Entry 4R17 (X-ray diffraction, 2.10 A resolution); this record covers chains K and W of the 28 polymer chains in the assembly.

[Chain K]
Protein: Proteasome subunit beta type-5
Source organism: Saccharomyces cerevisiae S288c
Notes: EC 3.4.25.1
UniProtKB: P30656 (PSB5_YEAST); residues 1-212 here correspond to UniProt positions 76-287 (UniProt number = residue number + 75)
Amino-acid sequence (212 residues; row label = number of the first residue in the row):
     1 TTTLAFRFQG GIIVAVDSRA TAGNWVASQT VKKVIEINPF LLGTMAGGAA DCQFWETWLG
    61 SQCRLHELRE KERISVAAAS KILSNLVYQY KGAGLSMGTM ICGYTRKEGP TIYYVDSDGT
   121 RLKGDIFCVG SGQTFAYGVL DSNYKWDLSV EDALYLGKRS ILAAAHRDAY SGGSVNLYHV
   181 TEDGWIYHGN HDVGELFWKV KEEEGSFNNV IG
Unresolved in the structure: 1
Bound ions: Mg2+ site 1 near Ile82 (its only coordinating residue here); Mg2+ site 2: Ala165, Asp168, Ser171 (shared with Asp204(W) of chain W)
Ligand contacts: (2S,3S)-3-methylaziridine-2-carboxylic acid (3K4): Thr2, Asp17, Arg19, Lys33, Val129, Gly130, Ser131, Gly132, Asp168, Tyr170, Ser171

[Chain W]
Protein: Proteasome subunit beta type-3
Source organism: Saccharomyces cerevisiae S288c
Notes: EC 3.4.25.1
UniProtKB: P25451 (PSB3_YEAST); residues 0-204 here correspond to UniProt positions 1-205 (UniProt number = residue number + 1)
Amino-acid sequence (205 residues; numbered 0 to 204; the number before each row is that of its first residue; numbering starts at 0):
     0 MSDPSSINGG IVVAMTGKDC VAIACDLRLG SQSLGVSNKF EKIFHYGHVF LGITGLATDV
    60 TTLNEMFRYK TNLYKLKEER AIEPETFTQL VSSSLYERRF GPYFVGPVVA GINSKSGKPF
   120 IAGFDLIGCI DEAKDFIVSG TASDQLFGMC ESLYEPNLEP EDLFETISQA LLNAADRDAL
   180 SGWGAVVYII KKDEVVKRYL KMRQD
Unresolved in the structure: 0
Bound ions: Mg2+: Asp204 (shared with Ala165(K), Asp168(K), Ser171(K) of chain K)
Swiss-Prot annotation at these positions:
  - modified residue: Ser30 (Phosphoserine)
  - cross-link: Lys69 (Glycyl lysine isopeptide (Lys-Gly) (interchain with G-Cter in ubiquitin))

[How chain K and chain W interact]
Residue-residue contacts - 46 pairs, chain K then chain W:
  Arg19(K) - Asp204(W)  salt bridge
  Asn24(K) - Ser5(W)
  Asn24(K) - Asp177(W)
  Asn24(K) - Ala178(W)  hydrogen bond (backbone-backbone)
  Asn24(K) - Leu179(W)
  Trp25(K) - Gln144(W)
  Trp25(K) - Arg176(W)
  Val26(K) - Arg176(W)  hydrogen bond (backbone-side chain)
  Val26(K) - Asp177(W)
  Val26(K) - Ala178(W)
  Ala27(K) - Arg176(W)  hydrogen bond (backbone-side chain)
  Ser28(K) - Arg176(W)
  Gln29(K) - Asp175(W)  hydrogen bond (side chain-backbone)
  Phe135(K) - Leu33(W)  hydrophobic
  Ala165(K) - Asp204(W)
  His166(K) - Trp182(W)  hydrogen bond (backbone-side chain)
  His166(K) - Gln203(W)  hydrogen bond (side chain-backbone)
  Arg167(K) - Ser32(W)
  Arg167(K) - Leu33(W)
  Arg167(K) - Gly34(W)  hydrogen bond (side chain-backbone)
  Asp168(K) - Ser32(W)
  Ala169(K) - Arg27(W)
  Ala169(K) - Ser32(W)  hydrogen bond (backbone-backbone)
  Ala169(K) - Ala178(W)
  Ala169(K) - Leu179(W)  hydrophobic
  Tyr170(K) - Ser32(W)
  Tyr170(K) - Ala178(W)  hydrophobic
  Tyr170(K) - Leu179(W)
  Ser171(K) - Asp204(W)
  Gly172(K) - Asp204(W)
  Gly173(K) - Arg202(W)  hydrogen bond (backbone-side chain)
  Gly173(K) - Asp204(W)  hydrogen bond (backbone-side chain)
  Asp192(K) - Arg202(W)  salt bridge
  Val193(K) - Arg202(W)
  Val193(K) - Asp204(W)
  Gly194(K) - Arg202(W)
  Phe197(K) - Gln203(W)
  Trp198(K) - Lys200(W)
  Trp198(K) - Met201(W)
  Trp198(K) - Gln203(W)
  Asn209(K) - Asn37(W)
  Asn209(K) - Lys38(W)  hydrogen bond (backbone-side chain)
  Val210(K) - Asn37(W)
  Val210(K) - Gln203(W)
  Ile211(K) - Lys38(W)
  Gly212(K) - Lys200(W)
Other interface residues (no listed pair), chain W (21 interface residues in all): Gln31, Val35

[Summary]
26 residues of chain K face 21 of chain W across their interface; the contacts include 11 hydrogen bonds and 2
salt bridges. Among the polar pairs are Arg19(K)-Asp204(W), Asp192(K)-Arg202(W) and Val26(K)-Arg176(W). Bound
to chain K: (2S,3S)-3-methylaziridine-2-carboxylic acid.
Here chain K is Proteasome subunit beta type-5 and chain W is Proteasome subunit beta type-3, both from
Saccharomyces cerevisiae S288c. Entry 4R17 (Ligand-induced aziridine-formation at subunit beta5 of the yeast
20S proteasome) was determined by X-ray diffraction (same publication as 4R18).
